6OKZ - chains C and D; structure by X-ray diffraction, 3.29 A resolution.

[Chain C (and D)]
Name: Transporter, NadC family
From: Vibrio cholerae serotype O1 (strain ATCC 39315 / El Tor Inaba N16961)
Notes: chain D of this document is another copy of the same molecule, construct and numbering; everything in this record applies to it too
UniProtKB: Q9KNE0 (Q9KNE0_VIBCH); residues 14-462 here = UniProt positions 14-462
Sequence (449 residues; numbered 14 to 462; the number before each row is that of its first residue):
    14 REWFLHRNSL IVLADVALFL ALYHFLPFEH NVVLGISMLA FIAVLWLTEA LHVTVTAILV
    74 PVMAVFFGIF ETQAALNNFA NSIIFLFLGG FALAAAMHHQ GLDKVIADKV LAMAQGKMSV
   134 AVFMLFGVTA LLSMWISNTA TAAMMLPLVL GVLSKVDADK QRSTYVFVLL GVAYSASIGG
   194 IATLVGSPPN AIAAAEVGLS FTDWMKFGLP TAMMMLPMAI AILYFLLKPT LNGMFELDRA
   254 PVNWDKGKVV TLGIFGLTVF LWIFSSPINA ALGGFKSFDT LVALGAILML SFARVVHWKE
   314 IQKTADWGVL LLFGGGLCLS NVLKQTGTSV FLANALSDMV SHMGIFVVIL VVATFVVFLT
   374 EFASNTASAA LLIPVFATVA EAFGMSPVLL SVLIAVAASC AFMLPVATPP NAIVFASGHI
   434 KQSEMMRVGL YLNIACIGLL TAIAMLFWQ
Not modelled in the structure: 14-18, 244-255 (chain D: 14-18)
Ion coordination: Na+ site 1: S146, S150, N151, G199; Na+ site 2: T373, A376, N378, A420
Residues lining bound ligands: fumaric acid (FUM): S150, N151, T152, S200, P201, S377, N378, T379, T421, P422

[Interface between chain C and chain D]
Contacting residue pairs (73; chain C residue first):
  H19(C) with R307(D)
  N21(C) with R307(D), hydrogen bond
  V25(C) with F305(D), hydrophobic
  A63(C) with R307(D), hydrogen bond (backbone-side chain)
  H65(C) with W311(D)
  T67(C) with W311(D)
  V68(C) with L301(D); S304(D)
  I71(C) with L297(D), hydrophobic
  L72(C) with L301(D), hydrophobic
  V75(C) with L301(D), hydrophobic
  V78(C) with F288(D); L294(D), hydrophobic
  F79(C) with F288(D), hydrophobic; L294(D), hydrophobic
  E84(C) with K289(D), salt bridge
  T85(C) with K289(D); S290(D), hydrogen bond (side chain-backbone); L294(D)
  Q86(C) with A93(D), hydrogen bond (side chain-backbone); N94(D); S95(D), hydrogen bond (side chain-backbone)
  L89(C) with A93(D); S95(D); F98(D), hydrophobic; T293(D)
  N90(C) with A93(D)
  F92(C) with F98(D), hydrophobic
  A93(C) with Q86(D), hydrogen bond (backbone-side chain); L89(D); N90(D); A93(D), hydrophobic
  N94(C) with Q86(D)
  S95(C) with Q86(D), hydrogen bond (backbone-side chain); L89(D)
  F98(C) with L89(D), hydrophobic; F92(D), hydrophobic
  F288(C) with V78(D); F79(D), hydrophobic
  K289(C) with E84(D), salt bridge; T85(D)
  S290(C) with T85(D), hydrogen bond (backbone-side chain)
  T293(C) with L89(D)
  L294(C) with V78(D), hydrophobic; F79(D), hydrophobic; T85(D)
  I300(C) with I71(D), hydrophobic
  L301(C) with V68(D); L72(D), hydrophobic; V75(D), hydrophobic
  S304(C) with L64(D); V68(D)
  F305(C) with V25(D), hydrophobic
  R307(C) with H19(D); N21(D); A63(D), hydrogen bond (side chain-backbone)
  W311(C) with H65(D); T67(D); I71(D), hydrophobic; G321(D); L324(D), hydrophobic
  Q315(C) with A318(D); D319(D); W320(D); G321(D), hydrogen bond (side chain-backbone)
  A318(C) with Q315(D)
  D319(C) with Q315(D), hydrogen bond
  W320(C) with Q315(D); W320(D); L324(D), hydrophobic
  G321(C) with W311(D); Q315(D), hydrogen bond (backbone-side chain)
  L324(C) with W311(D), hydrophobic
Other interface residues (no listed pair), chain C (44 interface residues in all): S22, L26, L64, L101, L297
Other interface residues (no listed pair), chain D (44 interface residues in all): S22, L101, F291, I300

[In short]
The chain C/chain D interface involves 44 residues from each chain, with 12 hydrogen bonds and 2 salt bridges.
Polar pairs include E84(C)-K289(D), N21(C)-R307(D) and A63(C)-R307(D). Bound to chain C: fumaric acid. The Na+
site 1 is built by S146(C), S150(C), N151(C) and G199(C).
Chain C and chain D are both Transporter, NadC family (Vibrio cholerae serotype O1 (strain ATCC 39315 / El Tor
Inaba N16961)); the structure, Structure of VcINDY bound to Fumarate, was determined by X-ray diffraction
together with 6OL0 from the same study.
